PDB entry 1HXS | X-ray diffraction, 2.20 A resolution | chains 1 and 3 of the 4 polymer chains in the assembly

Chain 1:
Name: Genome polyprotein, coat protein VP1
Source organism: Human poliovirus 1
UniProtKB: P03300 (POLH_POL1M); residues 1-302 here correspond to UniProt positions 579-880 (UniProt number = residue number + 578)
Chain sequence (302 residues; row label = number of the first residue in the row):
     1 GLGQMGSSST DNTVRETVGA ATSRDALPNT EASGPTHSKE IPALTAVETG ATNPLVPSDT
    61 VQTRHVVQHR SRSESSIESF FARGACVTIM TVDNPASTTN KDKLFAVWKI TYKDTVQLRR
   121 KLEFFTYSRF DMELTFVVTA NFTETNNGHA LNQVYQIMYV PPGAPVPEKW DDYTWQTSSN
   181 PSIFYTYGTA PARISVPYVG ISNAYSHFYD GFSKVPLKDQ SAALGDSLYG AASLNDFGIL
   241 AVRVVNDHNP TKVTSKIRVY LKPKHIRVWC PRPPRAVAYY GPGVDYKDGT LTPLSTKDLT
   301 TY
Not modelled in the structure: 1-5, 11-19

Chain 3:
Name: Genome polyprotein, coat protein VP3
Source organism: Human poliovirus 1
UniProtKB: P03300 (POLH_POL1M); residues 1-237 here correspond to UniProt positions 341-577 (UniProt number = residue number + 340)
Chain sequence (237 residues; row label = number of the first residue in the row):
     1 GLPVMNTPGS NQYLTADNFQ SPCALPEFDV TPPIDIPGEV KNMMELAEID TMIPFDLSAT
    61 KKNTMEMYRV RLSDKPHTDD PILCLSLSPA SDPRLSHTML GEILNYYTHW AGSLKFTFLF
   121 CGSMMATGKL LVSYAPPGAD PPKKRKEAML GTHVIWDIGL QSSCTMVVPW ISNTTYRQTI
   181 DDSFTEGGYI SVFYQTRIVV PLSTPREMDI LGFVSACNDF SVRLLRDTTH IEQKALA
Not modelled in the structure: 236-237

Chain 1 / chain 3 interface:
Pairs across the interface - 184 pairs, chain 1 then chain 3:
  Leu-27(1) / Asn-218(3)
  Leu-27(1) / Asp-219(3)
  Leu-27(1) / Phe-220(3)
  Pro-28(1) / Asn-218(3)
  Ala-43(1) / Cys-164(3)
  Ala-43(1) / Thr-165(3)  hydrogen bond (backbone-backbone)
  Leu-44(1) / Gln-161(3)
  Leu-44(1) / Ser-163(3)
  Thr-45(1) / Thr-117(3)
  Thr-45(1) / Gln-161(3)
  Thr-45(1) / Ser-162(3)  hydrogen bond (backbone-backbone)
  Thr-45(1) / Ser-163(3)  hydrogen bond (backbone-backbone)
  Thr-45(1) / Thr-165(3)
  Ala-46(1) / Ser-162(3)
  Ala-46(1) / Ser-163(3)
  Val-47(1) / Thr-117(3)
  Val-47(1) / Leu-119(3)  hydrophobic
  Val-47(1) / Ser-163(3)  hydrogen bond (backbone-side chain)
  Glu-48(1) / Leu-119(3)
  Glu-48(1) / Ser-162(3)  hydrogen bond
  Thr-52(1) / Glu-48(3)
  Thr-52(1) / Ile-49(3)
  Thr-52(1) / Asp-50(3)  hydrogen bond (side chain-backbone)
  Thr-52(1) / Lys-115(3)
  Thr-52(1) / Ser-215(3)
  Asn-53(1) / Lys-115(3)  hydrogen bond (backbone-side chain)
  Asn-53(1) / Thr-165(3)  hydrogen bond
  Leu-55(1) / Lys-115(3)
  Leu-55(1) / Thr-165(3)
  Leu-55(1) / Val-167(3)  hydrophobic
  Leu-55(1) / Cys-217(3)
  Val-56(1) / Val-167(3)
  Val-56(1) / Asn-218(3)
  Pro-57(1) / Ser-113(3)
  Pro-57(1) / Val-167(3)  hydrophobic
  Pro-57(1) / Pro-169(3)  hydrophobic
  Thr-60(1) / Val-167(3)
  Val-61(1) / Thr-152(3)
  Arg-70(1) / Ala-111(3)
  Arg-70(1) / Gly-112(3)
  Arg-70(1) / Thr-175(3)
  Arg-70(1) / Tyr-176(3)
  Arg-70(1) / Asp-219(3)  hydrogen bond (side chain-backbone)
  Arg-70(1) / Ser-221(3)  hydrogen bond
  Ser-71(1) / Ser-221(3)
  Arg-72(1) / Asn-42(3)  hydrogen bond (backbone-side chain)
  Arg-72(1) / Met-44(3)
  Arg-72(1) / Glu-48(3)  salt bridge
  Arg-72(1) / Cys-217(3)  hydrogen bond (side chain-backbone)
  Arg-72(1) / Asn-218(3)
  Arg-72(1) / Phe-220(3)  hydrogen bond (side chain-backbone)
  Glu-74(1) / Tyr-107(3)  hydrogen bond (backbone-side chain)
  Glu-74(1) / Arg-223(3)
  Glu-74(1) / Leu-224(3)  hydrogen bond (side chain-backbone)
  Glu-74(1) / Leu-225(3)  hydrogen bond (side chain-backbone)
  Ser-75(1) / Asn-42(3)  hydrogen bond
  Ser-75(1) / Met-43(3)  hydrogen bond (backbone-backbone)
  Ser-75(1) / Met-44(3)
  Ser-75(1) / Tyr-107(3)
  Ser-75(1) / Val-222(3)
  Ser-76(1) / Lys-41(3)
  Ser-76(1) / Asn-42(3)
  Ile-77(1) / Val-40(3)
  Ile-77(1) / Lys-41(3)  hydrogen bond (backbone-backbone)
  Ser-79(1) / Leu-225(3)
  Phe-80(1) / Met-43(3)  hydrophobic
  Phe-80(1) / Tyr-106(3)  hydrophobic
  Phe-80(1) / Tyr-107(3)
  Phe-80(1) / Leu-225(3)
  Arg-83(1) / Thr-15(3)
  Arg-83(1) / Ala-16(3)
  Arg-83(1) / Leu-225(3)
  Gly-84(1) / Tyr-13(3)
  Gly-84(1) / Thr-15(3)  hydrogen bond (backbone-backbone)
  Asp-114(1) / Gln-233(3)  hydrogen bond (backbone-side chain)
  Thr-115(1) / Gln-233(3)
  Val-116(1) / Glu-232(3)
  Val-116(1) / Gln-233(3)  hydrogen bond (backbone-side chain)
  Gln-117(1) / Asp-227(3)  hydrogen bond
  Arg-120(1) / Glu-102(3)  salt bridge
  Arg-120(1) / Tyr-106(3)  hydrogen bond
  Arg-120(1) / Thr-228(3)
  Arg-120(1) / His-230(3)
  Arg-120(1) / Ile-231(3)
  Lys-121(1) / Tyr-106(3)
  Phe-124(1) / Met-99(3)  hydrophobic
  Phe-124(1) / Ile-103(3)  hydrophobic
  Phe-124(1) / Tyr-106(3)  hydrophobic
  Phe-125(1) / Val-40(3)  hydrophobic
  Phe-125(1) / Met-43(3)  hydrophobic
  Arg-129(1) / Val-30(3)
  Arg-129(1) / Thr-31(3)  hydrogen bond (side chain-backbone)
  Arg-129(1) / Pro-32(3)  hydrogen bond (side chain-backbone)
  Arg-129(1) / Pro-33(3)
  Glu-133(1) / Phe-19(3)
  Thr-135(1) / Tyr-13(3)
  Val-137(1) / Tyr-13(3)  hydrophobic
  Pro-181(1) / Ala-24(3)
  Ala-190(1) / Asn-11(3)
  Pro-191(1) / Asn-11(3)
  Pro-191(1) / Tyr-13(3)  hydrophobic
  Arg-193(1) / Tyr-13(3)
  Arg-193(1) / Asp-17(3)  salt bridge
  Arg-193(1) / Ser-21(3)
  Arg-193(1) / Pro-22(3)
  Ile-194(1) / Ser-21(3)
  Ile-194(1) / Pro-22(3)
  Ile-194(1) / Ala-24(3)  hydrophobic
  Ser-195(1) / Ser-21(3)  hydrogen bond
  Ser-195(1) / Pro-22(3)  hydrogen bond (backbone-backbone)
  Ser-195(1) / Cys-23(3)
  Ser-195(1) / Ala-24(3)  hydrogen bond (backbone-backbone)
  Pro-197(1) / Cys-23(3)
  Pro-197(1) / Phe-28(3)  hydrophobic
  Pro-197(1) / Val-30(3)  hydrophobic
  Tyr-198(1) / Phe-28(3)
  Tyr-198(1) / Val-30(3)
  Tyr-198(1) / Thr-31(3)
  Val-199(1) / Leu-25(3)  hydrophobic
  Val-199(1) / Phe-28(3)  hydrophobic
  Gly-200(1) / Thr-31(3)
  Ser-202(1) / Thr-31(3)
  Asn-203(1) / Thr-31(3)
  Asn-203(1) / Pro-32(3)  hydrogen bond (side chain-backbone)
  Asn-203(1) / Ile-34(3)
  Ala-204(1) / Ile-36(3)  hydrophobic
  Tyr-260(1) / Tyr-13(3)
  Lys-262(1) / Asp-17(3)  hydrogen bond (side chain-backbone)
  Lys-262(1) / Asn-18(3)
  Arg-267(1) / Pro-33(3)
  Arg-267(1) / Glu-39(3)  salt bridge
  Val-268(1) / Glu-39(3)
  Val-268(1) / Val-40(3)  hydrogen bond (backbone-backbone)
  Trp-269(1) / Ile-36(3)  hydrogen bond (side chain-backbone)
  Trp-269(1) / Pro-37(3)
  Trp-269(1) / Gly-38(3)
  Trp-269(1) / Glu-39(3)
  Cys-270(1) / Pro-37(3)  hydrogen bond (side chain-backbone)
  Cys-270(1) / Gly-38(3)  hydrogen bond (backbone-backbone)
  Pro-271(1) / Val-40(3)  hydrophobic
  Pro-271(1) / Leu-46(3)  hydrophobic
  Arg-272(1) / Met-99(3)
  Pro-274(1) / Met-99(3)
  Pro-274(1) / Glu-102(3)
  Thr-292(1) / Asn-63(3)
  Pro-293(1) / Asn-63(3)
  Leu-294(1) / Pro-54(3)  hydrophobic
  Leu-294(1) / Leu-57(3)  hydrophobic
  Leu-294(1) / Lys-62(3)
  Leu-294(1) / Asn-63(3)  hydrogen bond (backbone-side chain)
  Leu-294(1) / Met-67(3)  hydrophobic
  Ser-295(1) / Leu-57(3)
  Ser-295(1) / Lys-62(3)
  Ser-295(1) / Pro-93(3)
  Thr-296(1) / Leu-57(3)
  Thr-296(1) / Ala-59(3)
  Thr-296(1) / Lys-62(3)  hydrogen bond
  Lys-297(1) / Leu-57(3)  hydrogen bond (backbone-backbone)
  Lys-297(1) / Ser-58(3)
  Lys-297(1) / Arg-94(3)
  Asp-298(1) / Arg-94(3)  hydrogen bond (backbone-side chain)
  Leu-299(1) / Phe-55(3)
  Leu-299(1) / Asp-56(3)
  Leu-299(1) / Ile-82(3)
  Leu-299(1) / Leu-83(3)
  Leu-299(1) / Cys-84(3)  hydrogen bond (backbone-backbone)
  Leu-299(1) / Arg-94(3)
  Thr-300(1) / Pro-81(3)
  Thr-300(1) / Ile-82(3)
  Thr-300(1) / Leu-83(3)
  Thr-300(1) / Cys-84(3)  hydrogen bond (backbone-side chain)
  Thr-300(1) / Lys-143(3)  hydrogen bond (backbone-side chain)
  Thr-301(1) / Cys-84(3)
  Thr-301(1) / Arg-94(3)  hydrogen bond (backbone-side chain)
  Tyr-302(1) / Cys-84(3)  hydrophobic
  Tyr-302(1) / Leu-85(3)
  Tyr-302(1) / Ser-86(3)
  Tyr-302(1) / Arg-94(3)
  Tyr-302(1) / Pro-141(3)  hydrophobic
  Tyr-302(1) / Pro-142(3)  hydrogen bond (side chain-backbone)
  Tyr-302(1) / Lys-143(3)
  Tyr-302(1) / Tyr-189(3)  hydrophobic
  Tyr-302(1) / Ile-190(3)
  Tyr-302(1) / Ser-191(3)
Also at the interface, not in a pair above, chain 1 (83 interface residues in all): Ile-41, Pro-54, Ala-82, Tyr-127, Tyr-159, Val-196, Lys-264, Pro-273, Arg-275, Val-277, Tyr-279, Leu-291
Also at the interface, not in a pair above, chain 3 (96 interface residues in all): Val-70, His-97, Trp-156, Asp-157, Phe-213

In short:
The interface between chain 1 and chain 3 involves 83 residues on one side and 96 on the other; the contacts
include 44 hydrogen bonds and 4 salt bridges. Among the polar pairs are Arg-72(1)/Glu-48(3),
Arg-120(1)/Glu-102(3) and Arg-193(1)/Asp-17(3).
Chain 1 is Genome polyprotein, coat protein VP1 and chain 3 is Genome polyprotein, coat protein VP3, both from
Human poliovirus 1; the structure, Crystal structure of mahoney strain of poliovirus at 2.2A resolution, was
determined by X-ray diffraction.
